7VII - chains C and G of the 14 polymer chains in the assembly; structure by electron microscopy, 5.60 A resolution (low resolution: residue-level contacts below are approximate; hydrogen-bond / salt-bridge calls are withheld).

Chain C (and G):
Name: Major capsid protein
Source organism: Escherichia phage lambda
Notes: chain G of this document is another copy of the same molecule, construct and numbering; everything in this record applies to it too
Reference sequence: P03713 (CAPSD_LAMBD); residue numbers follow UniProt; this construct covers 1-341
Chain sequence (341 residues; each row starts with the number of its first residue):
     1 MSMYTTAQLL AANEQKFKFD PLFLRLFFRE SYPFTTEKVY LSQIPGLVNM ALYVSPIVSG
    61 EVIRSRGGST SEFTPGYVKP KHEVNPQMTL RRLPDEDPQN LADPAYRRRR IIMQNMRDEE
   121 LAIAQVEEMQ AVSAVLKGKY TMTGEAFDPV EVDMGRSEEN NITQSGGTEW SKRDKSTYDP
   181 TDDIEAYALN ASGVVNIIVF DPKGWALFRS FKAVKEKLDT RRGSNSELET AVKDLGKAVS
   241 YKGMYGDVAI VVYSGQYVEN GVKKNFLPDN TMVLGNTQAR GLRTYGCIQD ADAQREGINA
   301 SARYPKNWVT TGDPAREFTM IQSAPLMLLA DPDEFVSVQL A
Not modelled in the structure: 1-2

Chain C / chain G interface:
Contacting residue pairs - 12 pairs, chain C then chain G:
  P86(C) - Q294(G)
  L90(C) - E37(G)
  P104(C) - N299(G)
  A105(C) - Q294(G)
  R108(C) - A291(G)
  R108(C) - Q294(G)
  R108(C) - R295(G)
  V309(C) - D292(G)
  V309(C) - R295(G)
  T311(C) - W308(G)
  A315(C) - D290(G)
  E317(C) - R295(G)
Interface residues without a listed pair, chain C (13 interface residues in all): D103, G312, D313, R316
Interface residues without a listed pair, chain G (12 interface residues in all): T35, K81, G297, K306

Summary:
The interface between chain C and chain G involves 13 residues on one side and 12 on the other.
Chain C and chain G are both Major capsid protein (Escherichia phage lambda); the structure, cryoEM structure
of bacteriophage lambda capsid at 5.6 Angstrom, was determined by electron microscopy, deposited together with
7VI9, 7VIA and 7VIK.
